Entry 6N92 (X-ray diffraction, 1.70 A resolution); this record covers chains B and E of the 6 polymer chains in the assembly.

[Chain B (and E)]
Name: Methylmalonyl-CoA decarboxylase
Source organism: Escherichia coli (strain K12)
Notes: EC 4.1.1.-; chain E of this document is another copy of the same molecule, construct and numbering; everything in this record applies to it too
UniProt: P52045 (SCPB_ECOLI); numbering as in UniProt (aligned over 1-261)
Sequence (261 residues; numbered 1 to 261; the number before each row is that of its first residue):
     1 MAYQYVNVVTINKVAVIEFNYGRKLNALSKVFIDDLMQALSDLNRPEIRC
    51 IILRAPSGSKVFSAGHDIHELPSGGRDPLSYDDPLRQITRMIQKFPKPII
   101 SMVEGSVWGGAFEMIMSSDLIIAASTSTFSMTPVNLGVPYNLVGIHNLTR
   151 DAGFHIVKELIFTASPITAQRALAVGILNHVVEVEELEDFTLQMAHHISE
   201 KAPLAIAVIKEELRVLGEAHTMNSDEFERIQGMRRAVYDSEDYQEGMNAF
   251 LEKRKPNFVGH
Unresolved in the structure: 1
Sequence notes: engineered mutation Ala-2 (Ser in P52045)
Metal / ion sites: Ni2+: His-220 (shared with 1 residue of chain A; 1 residue of chain C)
Small-molecule neighbours: KFV ([1-[2-[3-[[(2R)-4-[[[(2R,3S,4R,5R)-5-(6-aminopurin-9-yl)-4-oxidanyl-3-phosphonooxy-oxolan-2-yl]methoxy-oxidanyl-phosphoryl]oxy-oxidanyl-phosphoryl]oxy-3,3-dimethyl-2-oxidanyl-butanoyl]amino]propanoylamino]ethylsulfanyl]-1-oxidanylidene-propan-2-ylidene]-bis(oxidanidyl)azanium): Arg-23, Lys-24, Leu-25, Ala-27, Lys-60, Ala-64, Gly-65, His-66, Asp-67, Ile-68, His-69, Leu-71, Pro-78, Leu-79, Trp-108, Thr-132, Pro-133, Leu-136, Val-138, Tyr-140, Phe-250, Lys-253
UniProt features mapped onto this chain:
  - binding site (substrate): Ala-64 to Ile-68, Gly-110, Thr-132, Lys-253

[How chain B and chain E interact]
Residue-residue contacts - 51 pairs, chain B then chain E:
  Arg-76(B) with Arg-235(E)
  Asp-77(B) with Arg-235(E), hydrogen bond (backbone-side chain)
  Ser-80(B) with Arg-235(E), hydrogen bond
  Tyr-81(B) with Asp-225(E), hydrogen bond; Glu-228(E); Arg-229(E)
  Arg-90(B) with Asp-225(E)
  Asn-141(B) with Glu-228(E), hydrogen bond
  Leu-142(B) with Ser-224(E); Glu-228(E), hydrogen bond (backbone-side chain)
  Val-143(B) with Ser-224(E); Asp-225(E); Glu-228(E), hydrogen bond (backbone-side chain)
  Glu-218(B) with Asn-223(E); Asp-225(E)
  His-220(B) with Asn-223(E)
  Thr-221(B) with Thr-221(E), hydrogen bond; Met-222(E)
  Met-222(B) with Thr-221(E); Met-222(E), hydrogen bond (backbone-backbone); Ser-224(E); Phe-227(E)
  Asn-223(B) with Glu-218(E); His-220(E); Phe-227(E)
  Ser-224(B) with Leu-142(E); Val-143(E); Met-222(E); Phe-227(E)
  Asp-225(B) with Tyr-81(E), hydrogen bond; Arg-90(E); Val-143(E); Glu-218(E)
  Phe-227(B) with Met-222(E); Asn-223(E); Ser-224(E); Phe-227(E), hydrophobic; Glu-228(E); Gln-231(E)
  Glu-228(B) with Tyr-81(E); Asn-141(E), hydrogen bond; Leu-142(E), hydrogen bond (side chain-backbone); Val-143(E), hydrogen bond (side chain-backbone); Phe-227(E)
  Arg-229(B) with Tyr-81(E)
  Gln-231(B) with Phe-227(E); Gln-231(E), hydrogen bond
  Arg-235(B) with Arg-76(E); Asp-77(E), hydrogen bond (side chain-backbone); Ser-80(E), hydrogen bond; Asp-82(E), salt bridge
Also at the interface, not in a pair above, chain B (23 interface residues in all): Asp-83, Arg-86, Gly-232
Also at the interface, not in a pair above, chain E (22 interface residues in all): Arg-86

[Summary]
Chain B and chain E form an interface of 23 and 22 residues respectively; the contacts include 15 hydrogen
bonds and 1 salt bridge. Polar contacts include Arg-235(B)/Asp-82(E), Asp-77(B)/Arg-235(E) and
Ser-80(B)/Arg-235(E). Ligands of chain B: compound KFV.
Both chains are Methylmalonyl-CoA decarboxylase (Escherichia coli (strain K12)). Entry 6N92 (Methylmalonyl-CoA
decarboxylase in complex with 2-nitronate-propionyl-CoA) was determined by X-ray diffraction, deposited
together with 6N93, 6N94, 6N95, 6N96 and 6N97.
